PDB entry 6Z8K | electron microscopy, 3.02 A resolution | chains C and A of the 6 polymer chains in the assembly

Chain C:
Molecule: La Crosse virus 5' vRNA 1-10
Sequence (10 nucleotides; each row starts with the number of its first residue):
     1 AGUAGUGUGC

Chain A:
Name: RNA-directed RNA polymerase L
Organism: La Crosse orthobunyavirus
Notes: EC 2.7.7.48, 3.1.-.-
Reference sequence: A5HC98 (L_BUNLC); numbering as in UniProt (aligned over 1-2263)
Chain sequence (2285 residues; row label = number of the first residue in the row; numbers below 1 keep their minus sign (Met-21 is residue -21)):
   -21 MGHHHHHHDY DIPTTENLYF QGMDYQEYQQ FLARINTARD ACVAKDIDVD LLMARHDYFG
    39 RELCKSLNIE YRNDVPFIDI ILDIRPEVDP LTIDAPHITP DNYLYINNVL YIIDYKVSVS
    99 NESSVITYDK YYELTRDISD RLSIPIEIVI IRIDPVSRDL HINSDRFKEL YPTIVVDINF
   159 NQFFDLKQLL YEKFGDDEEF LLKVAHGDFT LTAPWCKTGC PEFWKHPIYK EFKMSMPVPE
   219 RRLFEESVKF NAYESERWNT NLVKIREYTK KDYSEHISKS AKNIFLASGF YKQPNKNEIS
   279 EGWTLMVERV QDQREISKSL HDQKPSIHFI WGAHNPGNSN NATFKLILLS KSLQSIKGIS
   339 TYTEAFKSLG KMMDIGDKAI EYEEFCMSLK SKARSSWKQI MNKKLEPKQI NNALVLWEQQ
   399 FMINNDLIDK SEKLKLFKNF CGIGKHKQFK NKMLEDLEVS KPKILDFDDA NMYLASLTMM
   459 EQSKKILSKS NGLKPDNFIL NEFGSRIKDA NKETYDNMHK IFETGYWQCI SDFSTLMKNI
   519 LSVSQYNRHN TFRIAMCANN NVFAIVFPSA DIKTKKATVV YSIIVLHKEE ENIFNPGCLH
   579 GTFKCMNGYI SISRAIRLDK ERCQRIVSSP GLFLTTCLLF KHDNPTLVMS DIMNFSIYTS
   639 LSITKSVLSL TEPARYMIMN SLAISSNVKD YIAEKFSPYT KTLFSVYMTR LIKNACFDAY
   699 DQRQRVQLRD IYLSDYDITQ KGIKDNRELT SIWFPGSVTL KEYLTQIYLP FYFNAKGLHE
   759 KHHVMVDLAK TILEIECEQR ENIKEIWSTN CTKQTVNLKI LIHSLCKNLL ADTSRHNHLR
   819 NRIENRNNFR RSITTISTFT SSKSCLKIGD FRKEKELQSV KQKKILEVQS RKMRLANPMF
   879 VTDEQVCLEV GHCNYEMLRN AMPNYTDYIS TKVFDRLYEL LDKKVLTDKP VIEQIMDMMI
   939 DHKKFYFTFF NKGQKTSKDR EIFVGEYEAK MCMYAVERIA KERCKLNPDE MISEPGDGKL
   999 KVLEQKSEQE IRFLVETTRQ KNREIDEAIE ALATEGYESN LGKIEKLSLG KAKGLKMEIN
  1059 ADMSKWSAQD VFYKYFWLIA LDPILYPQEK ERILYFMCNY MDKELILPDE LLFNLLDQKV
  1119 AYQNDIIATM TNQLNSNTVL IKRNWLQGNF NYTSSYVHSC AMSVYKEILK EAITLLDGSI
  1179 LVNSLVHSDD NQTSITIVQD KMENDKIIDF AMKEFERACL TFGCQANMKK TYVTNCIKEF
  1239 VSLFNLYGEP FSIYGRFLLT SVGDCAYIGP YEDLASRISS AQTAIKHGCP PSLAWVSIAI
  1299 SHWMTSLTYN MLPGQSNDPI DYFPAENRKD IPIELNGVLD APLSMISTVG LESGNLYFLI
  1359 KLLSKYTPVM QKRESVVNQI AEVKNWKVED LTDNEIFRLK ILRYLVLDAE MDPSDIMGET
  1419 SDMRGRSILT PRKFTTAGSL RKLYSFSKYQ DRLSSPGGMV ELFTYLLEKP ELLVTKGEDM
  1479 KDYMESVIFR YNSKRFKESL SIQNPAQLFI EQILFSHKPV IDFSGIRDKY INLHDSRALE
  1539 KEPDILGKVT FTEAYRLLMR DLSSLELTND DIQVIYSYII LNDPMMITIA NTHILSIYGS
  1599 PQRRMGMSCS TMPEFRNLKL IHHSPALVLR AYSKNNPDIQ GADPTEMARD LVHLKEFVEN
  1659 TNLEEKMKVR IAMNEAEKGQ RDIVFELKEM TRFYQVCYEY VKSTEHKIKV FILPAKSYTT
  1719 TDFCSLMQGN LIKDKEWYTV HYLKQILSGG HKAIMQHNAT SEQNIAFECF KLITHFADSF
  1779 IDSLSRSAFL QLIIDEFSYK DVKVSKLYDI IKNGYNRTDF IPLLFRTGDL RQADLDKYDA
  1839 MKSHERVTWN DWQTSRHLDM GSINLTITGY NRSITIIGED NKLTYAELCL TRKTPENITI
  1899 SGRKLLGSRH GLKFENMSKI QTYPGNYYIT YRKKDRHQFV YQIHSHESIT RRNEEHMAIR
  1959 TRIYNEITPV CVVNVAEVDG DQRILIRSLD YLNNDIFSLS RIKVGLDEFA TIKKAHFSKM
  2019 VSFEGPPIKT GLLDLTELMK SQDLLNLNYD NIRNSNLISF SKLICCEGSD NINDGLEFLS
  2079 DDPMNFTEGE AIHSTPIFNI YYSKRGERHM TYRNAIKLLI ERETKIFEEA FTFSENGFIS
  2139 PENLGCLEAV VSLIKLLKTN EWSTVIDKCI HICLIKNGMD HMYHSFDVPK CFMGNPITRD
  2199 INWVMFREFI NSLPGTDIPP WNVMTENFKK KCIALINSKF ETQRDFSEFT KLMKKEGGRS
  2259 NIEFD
Disordered / not traced: -21 to 0, 424-437, 547-554, 871-891, 1029-1038, 1531-1543, 1637-1641, 1702-1703, 1851-1860, 1920-1923, 2239-2244, 2252-2263
Construct notes: initiating methionine (-21); expression tag (-20 to 0)
Ion coordination: Mg2+: Asp1188, Glu1237; Zn2+: Cys2064, Asp2178, His2182
Curated features (UniProtKB/Swiss-Prot):
  - binding site (Mn(2+)): His34, Asp52, Asp79, Asp92, Tyr93
  - binding site (Mg(2+)): Asp1188
  - binding site (Zn(2+)): Cys2064, His2169, Asp2178, His2182
  - mutagenesis: His34 (H34A: Complete loss of nuclease activity), Asp52 (D52A: Complete loss of nuclease activity), Asp79 (D79A: Complete loss of nuclease activity), Asp92 (D92A: Complete loss of nuclease activity), Lys94 (K94A: Complete loss of nuclease activity)
From the paper describing this entry:
  - Mg2+ coordination: Asp1188, Glu1237
  - binding site for La Crosse virus 3' vRNA (1-16): Arg958, Gln1145, Tyr1696
  - binding site for La Crosse virus 5' vRNA 1-10: Ile960, Asn1149
  - conformationally variable residues (loop rearrangement): Val1404 to Arg1424, Tyr1696, Lys1750 to Met1753, Ile1752 to Gln1761

How chain C and chain A interact:
Contacting residue pairs - 53 pairs, chain C then chain A:
  A1(C) with Asn417(A), sugar contact; Phe418(A), sugar contact; Cys419(A), base contact; Gly420(A), base contact; Lys423(A), salt bridge to the phosphate; Arg592(A), sugar contact; Ala593(A), hydrogen bond to the sugar; Arg595(A), hydrogen bond to the base
  G2(C) with Lys302(A), salt bridge to the phosphate; Pro303(A), phosphate contact; His306(A), phosphate contact; Arg592(A), salt bridge to the phosphate; Ala593(A), sugar contact; Ile594(A), sugar contact; Arg595(A), hydrogen bond to the sugar
  U3(C) with Lys302(A), phosphate contact; His306(A), salt bridge to the phosphate; Arg595(A), sugar contact; Arg600(A), hydrogen bond to the phosphate; Thr642(A), phosphate contact; Glu758(A), sugar contact
  A4(C) with Arg600(A), salt bridge to the phosphate; Thr642(A), phosphate contact; Lys643(A), hydrogen bond to the phosphate; Lys679(A), base contact; Leu756(A), sugar contact; Glu758(A), sugar contact; His761(A), hydrogen bond to the sugar
  G5(C) with Pro440(A), base contact; Lys441(A), base contact; Lys643(A), salt bridge to the phosphate; Tyr677(A), hydrogen bond to the base; Lys679(A), hydrogen bond to the base; His761(A), hydrogen bond to the sugar
  U6(C) with Asp290(A), base contact; Gln291(A), sugar contact; Arg292(A), salt bridge to the phosphate; Ser438(A), sugar contact; Lys439(A), sugar contact; Pro440(A), sugar contact
  G7(C) with Val764(A), sugar contact; Lys768(A), base contact; Leu1113(A), base contact; Gln1116(A), hydrogen bond to the base; Tyr1120(A), stacking on the base; Asp1123(A), hydrogen bond to the base
  U8(C) with His760(A), salt bridge to the phosphate; His761(A), salt bridge to the phosphate; Gln1116(A), hydrogen bond to the base; Val1118(A), base contact; Tyr1120(A), base contact
  G9(C) with Glu758(A), base contact; His760(A), hydrogen bond to the sugar
Interface residues without a listed pair, chain C (10 interface residues in all): C10
Interface residues without a listed pair, chain A (42 interface residues in all): Gln301, Thr556, Leu596, Ile641, Asp1115, Ile1124, Ile1125

Overview:
Chain C and chain A form an interface of 10 and 42 residues respectively; the contacts include 13 hydrogen
bonds, 9 salt bridges and 1 aromatic stacking contact. Polar pairs include A1(C)-Arg595(A), G5(C)-Tyr677(A)
and G5(C)-Lys679(A). From the paper: a binding site for La Crosse virus 3' vRNA (1-16) at Arg958(A),
Gln1145(A) and Tyr1696(A); a binding site for La Crosse virus 5' vRNA 1-10 at Ile960(A) and Asn1149(A).
Chain C is La Crosse virus 5' vRNA 1-10 and chain A is RNA-directed RNA polymerase L (La Crosse
orthobunyavirus); the structure, La Crosse virus polymerase at elongation mimicking stage, was determined by
electron microscopy together with 6Z6B and 6Z6G from the same study.
